3KA3 - chain A; structure by X-ray diffraction, 1.40 A resolution.

Chain A:
Protein: Ferritin, middle subunit
From: Rana catesbeiana
Notes: EC 1.16.3.1
Reference sequence: P07798 (FRI2_RANCA); residues 0-175 here correspond to UniProt positions 1-176 (UniProt number = residue number + 1)
Sequence (176 residues; numbered 0 to 175; the number before each row is that of its first residue; numbering starts at 0):
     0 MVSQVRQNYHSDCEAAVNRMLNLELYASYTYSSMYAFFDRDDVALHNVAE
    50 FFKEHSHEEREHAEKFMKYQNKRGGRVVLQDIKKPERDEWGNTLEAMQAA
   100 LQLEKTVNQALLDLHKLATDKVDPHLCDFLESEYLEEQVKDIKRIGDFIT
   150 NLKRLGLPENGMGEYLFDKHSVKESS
Not modelled in the structure: 0, 175
Metal / ion sites: Mg2+ site 1 near S10 (its only coordinating residue here); Mg2+ site 2: E57, E136, D140; Mg2+ site 3: E103, Q137, D140; Mg2+ site 4: E136, Q137
Swiss-Prot annotation at these positions:
  - binding site (Fe cation): E23, E58, H61, E103, Q137, D140
Reported in the primary citation:
  - Mg2+ coordination through a water molecule: D127, E130, S131
  - mutagenesis - D127A, E130A: decreased catalytic activity

Overview:
The Mg2+ site 2 is built by E57, E136 and D140. E103, Q137 and D140 coordinate Mg2+ site 3. Curated annotation
(UniProt) lists 6 Fe cation-binding residues. From the paper: D127A and E130A reduce catalytic activity;
water-mediated Mg2+ coordination by D127, E130 and S131.
Chain A is Ferritin, middle subunit (Rana catesbeiana); the structure, Frog M-ferritin with magnesium, was
determined by X-ray diffraction together with 3KA4, 3KA6 and 3KA8 from the same study.
